3QVK - chain A; structure by X-ray diffraction, 2.00 A resolution.

# Chain A
Name: Putative hydantoin racemase
Source organism: Klebsiella pneumoniae subsp. pneumoniae
UniProtKB: A6T9E8 (A6T9E8_KLEP7); numbering as in UniProt (aligned over 3-247)
Sequence (245 residues; numbered 3 to 247; the number before each row is that of its first residue):
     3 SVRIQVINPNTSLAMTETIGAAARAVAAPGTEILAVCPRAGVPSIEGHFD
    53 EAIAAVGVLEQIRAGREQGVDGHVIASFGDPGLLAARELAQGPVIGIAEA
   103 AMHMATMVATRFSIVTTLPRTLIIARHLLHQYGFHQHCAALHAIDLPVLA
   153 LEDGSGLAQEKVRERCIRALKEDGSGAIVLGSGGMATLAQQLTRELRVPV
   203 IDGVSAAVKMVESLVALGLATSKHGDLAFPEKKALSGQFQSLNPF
Differences from the reference sequence: conflict Ser79 (Cys in A6T9E8), Ser184 (Cys in A6T9E8), Gln193 (Glu in A6T9E8)
Ligand contacts: allantoin (2AL; 1-(2,5-dioxo-2,5-dihydro-1H-imidazol-4-yl)urea): Asn12, Met17, Ser46, Ile47, Ser79, Phe80, Thr118, Thr119, Thr123, Val150, Gly183, Ser184, Gly185
Reported in the primary citation:
  - binding site for allantoin: Asn12, Ile47, Ser79, Phe80, Thr118, Thr119, Thr123, Gly183, Ser184, Gly185
  - conformationally variable residues (side-chain flip): Glu53, Ser79
  - catalytic residues: Phe80, Gly185

# Summary
Bound to chain A: allantoin. The paper reports catalytic residues Phe80 and Gly185; a binding site for
allantoin at Asn12, Ile47 and Ser79 among others.
Chain A is Putative hydantoin racemase (Klebsiella pneumoniae subsp. pneumoniae); the structure, Allantoin
racemase from Klebsiella pneumoniae, was determined by X-ray diffraction, deposited together with 3QVJ and
3QVL.
